6EW4 - chain A; structure by X-ray diffraction, 1.27 A resolution.

# Chain A
Protein: Myelin P2 protein
Organism: Homo sapiens
UniProt: P02689 (MYP2_HUMAN); residues 0-131 here correspond to UniProt positions 1-132 (UniProt number = residue number + 1)
Sequence (133 residues; row label = number of the first residue in the row; numbers below 1 keep their minus sign (Gly-1 is residue -1)):
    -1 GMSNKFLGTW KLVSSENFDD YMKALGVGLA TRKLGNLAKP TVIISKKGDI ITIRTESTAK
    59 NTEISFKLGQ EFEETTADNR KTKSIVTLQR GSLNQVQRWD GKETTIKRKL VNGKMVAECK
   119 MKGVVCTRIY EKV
Sequence notes: expression tag (-1); engineered mutation Ala57 (Phe58 in P02689)
Reported in the primary citation:
  - mutagenesis - F57A: decreased stability
  - mutagenesis - F57A: decreased binding to DOPC:DOPS (1:1) vesicles

# Overview
The paper reports that F57A reduces stability; F57A reduces binding to DOPC:DOPS (1:1) vesicles.
Chain A is Myelin P2 protein (Homo sapiens); the structure, Human myelin protein P2 F57A mutant, monoclinic
crystal form, was determined by X-ray diffraction together with 6EW2 and 6EW5 from the same study.
